Entry 7AMR (X-ray diffraction, 1.95 A resolution); this record covers chains B and H of the 4 polymer chains in the assembly.

Chain B:
Molecule: Human T-cell receptor beta chain TRBC2
From: Homo sapiens
Chain sequence (246 residues; numbered 0 to 245; the number before each row is that of its first residue; numbering starts at 0):
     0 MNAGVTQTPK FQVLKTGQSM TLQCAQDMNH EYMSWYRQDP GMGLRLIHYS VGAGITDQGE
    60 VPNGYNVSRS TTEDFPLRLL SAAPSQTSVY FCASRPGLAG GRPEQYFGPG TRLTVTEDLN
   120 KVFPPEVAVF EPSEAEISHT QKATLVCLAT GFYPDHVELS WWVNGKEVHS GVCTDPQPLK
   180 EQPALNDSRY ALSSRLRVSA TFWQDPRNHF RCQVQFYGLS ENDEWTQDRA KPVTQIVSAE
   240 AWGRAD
Unresolved in the structure: 0-2, 98-100
Disulfide bonds: Cys23-Cys91, Cys146-Cys211
Bound ions: Zn2+: His138 (shared with 1 residue of chain A; Glu62(H) of chain H)

Chain H:
Molecule: Human Jovi-1 Fab fragment, KFN mutant, heavy chain
From: Homo sapiens
Notes: antibody fragment or engineered binder
Chain sequence (225 residues; numbered 1 to 225; the number before each row is that of its first residue):
     1 QVQLVQSGAE VKKPGASVKV SCKASGYKFT GFVMHWVRQA PGQGLEWMGF INPYNDDIQS
    61 NERFRGRVTM TRDTSISTAY MELSRLRSDD TAVYYCARGN GYNFDGAYRF FDFWGQGTMV
   121 TVSSASTKGP SVFPLAPSSK STSGGTAALG CLVKDYFPEP VTVSWNSGAL TSGVHTFPAV
   181 LQSSGLYSLS SVVTVPSSSL GTQTYICNVN HKPSNTKVDK KVEPK
Unresolved in the structure: 142-144
Disulfide bonds: Cys22-Cys96
Bound ions: Zn2+: Glu62 (shared with 1 residue of chain A; His138(B) of chain B)

Interface between chain B and chain H:
Pairs across the interface (18):
  Glu116(B) - Gly26(H)
  Asp117(B) - Phe32(H)
  Asn119(B) - Tyr102(H)
  Lys120(B) - Tyr102(H)
  Asp186(B) - Tyr102(H)
  Arg188(B) - Asn103(H)
  Thr225(B) - Asn100(H)  hydrogen bond
  Thr225(B) - Ala107(H)
  Thr225(B) - Phe110(H)
  Gln226(B) - Asn100(H)  hydrogen bond
  Gln226(B) - Gly101(H)
  Gln226(B) - Tyr102(H)  hydrogen bond (side chain-backbone)
  Gln226(B) - Asp105(H)
  Gln226(B) - Ala107(H)
  Asp227(B) - Asp105(H)  hydrogen bond (backbone-side chain)
  Asp227(B) - Gly106(H)
  Asp227(B) - Ala107(H)
  Arg228(B) - Asp105(H)  hydrogen bond (backbone-side chain)
Interface residues without a listed pair, chain B (12 interface residues in all): Phe122, Leu184
Interface residues without a listed pair, chain H (12 interface residues in all): Tyr27, Lys28

Summary:
The chain B/chain H interface involves 12 residues from each chain; the contacts include 5 hydrogen bonds.
Among the polar pairs are Thr225(B)-Asn100(H), Gln226(B)-Asn100(H) and Gln226(B)-Tyr102(H). His138(B) and
Glu62(H) form the Zn2+ site.
Here chain B is Human T-cell receptor beta chain TRBC2 and chain H is Human Jovi-1 Fab fragment, KFN mutant,
heavy chain, both from Homo sapiens. Entry 7AMR (Crystal structure of the complex of the KFN mutant of Jovi-1
Fab with human TRBC1) was determined by X-ray diffraction (same publication as 7AMP, 7AMQ and 7AMS).
